PDB entry 6G4Y | X-ray diffraction, 2.65 A resolution | chain A

# Chain A
Protein: Mitogen-activated protein kinase kinase kinase 14
From: Mus musculus
Notes: EC 2.7.11.25
Reference sequence: Q9WUL6 (M3K14_MOUSE); residues 329-675 here = UniProt positions 329-675
Sequence (349 residues; row label = number of the first residue in the row):
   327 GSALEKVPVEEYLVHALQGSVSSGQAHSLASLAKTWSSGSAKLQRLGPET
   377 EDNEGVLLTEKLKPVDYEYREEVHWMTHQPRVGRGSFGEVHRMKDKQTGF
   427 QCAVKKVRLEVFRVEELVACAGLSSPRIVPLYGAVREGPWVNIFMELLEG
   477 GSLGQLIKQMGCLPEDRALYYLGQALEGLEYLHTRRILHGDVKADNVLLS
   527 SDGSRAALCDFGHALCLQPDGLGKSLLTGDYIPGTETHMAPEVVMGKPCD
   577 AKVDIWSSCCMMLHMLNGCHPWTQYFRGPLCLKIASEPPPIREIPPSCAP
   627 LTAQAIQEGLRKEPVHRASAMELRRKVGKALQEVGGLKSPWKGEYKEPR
Disordered / not traced: 327-333, 364-377, 545-550
Differences from the reference sequence: expression tag (327-328)
Residues lining bound ligands: ELZ (10-[2-[(3R)-1-methyl-3-oxidanyl-2-oxidanylidene-pyrrolidin-3-yl]ethynyl]-N3-(oxan-4-yl)-5,6-dihydroimidazo[1,2-d][1,4]benzoxazepine-2,3-dicarboxamide): Arg410, Gly411, Glu415, Val416, Arg418, Ala429, Lys431, Glu442, Cys446, Val455, Pro456, Leu457, Ile469, Met471, Glu472, Leu473, Leu474, Glu475, Gly477, Ser478, Gln481, Asp521, Leu524, Cys535, Asp536, Phe537

# Overview
Chain A binds compound ELZ.
Chain A is Mitogen-activated protein kinase kinase kinase 14 (Mus musculus); the structure, Crystal structure
of murine NF-kappaB inducing kinase (NIK) in complex with compound 1a, was determined by X-ray diffraction
(same publication as 6G4Z).
